9C0G - chains A and B; structure by electron microscopy, 2.60 A resolution.

[Chain A (and B)]
Name: Solute carrier family 12 member 2
Organism: Homo sapiens
Notes: chain B of this document is another copy of the same molecule, construct and numbering; everything in this record applies to it too
UniProtKB: P55011 (S12A2_HUMAN); residue numbers follow UniProt; this construct covers 1-1212
Amino-acid sequence (1212 residues; each row starts with the number of its first residue):
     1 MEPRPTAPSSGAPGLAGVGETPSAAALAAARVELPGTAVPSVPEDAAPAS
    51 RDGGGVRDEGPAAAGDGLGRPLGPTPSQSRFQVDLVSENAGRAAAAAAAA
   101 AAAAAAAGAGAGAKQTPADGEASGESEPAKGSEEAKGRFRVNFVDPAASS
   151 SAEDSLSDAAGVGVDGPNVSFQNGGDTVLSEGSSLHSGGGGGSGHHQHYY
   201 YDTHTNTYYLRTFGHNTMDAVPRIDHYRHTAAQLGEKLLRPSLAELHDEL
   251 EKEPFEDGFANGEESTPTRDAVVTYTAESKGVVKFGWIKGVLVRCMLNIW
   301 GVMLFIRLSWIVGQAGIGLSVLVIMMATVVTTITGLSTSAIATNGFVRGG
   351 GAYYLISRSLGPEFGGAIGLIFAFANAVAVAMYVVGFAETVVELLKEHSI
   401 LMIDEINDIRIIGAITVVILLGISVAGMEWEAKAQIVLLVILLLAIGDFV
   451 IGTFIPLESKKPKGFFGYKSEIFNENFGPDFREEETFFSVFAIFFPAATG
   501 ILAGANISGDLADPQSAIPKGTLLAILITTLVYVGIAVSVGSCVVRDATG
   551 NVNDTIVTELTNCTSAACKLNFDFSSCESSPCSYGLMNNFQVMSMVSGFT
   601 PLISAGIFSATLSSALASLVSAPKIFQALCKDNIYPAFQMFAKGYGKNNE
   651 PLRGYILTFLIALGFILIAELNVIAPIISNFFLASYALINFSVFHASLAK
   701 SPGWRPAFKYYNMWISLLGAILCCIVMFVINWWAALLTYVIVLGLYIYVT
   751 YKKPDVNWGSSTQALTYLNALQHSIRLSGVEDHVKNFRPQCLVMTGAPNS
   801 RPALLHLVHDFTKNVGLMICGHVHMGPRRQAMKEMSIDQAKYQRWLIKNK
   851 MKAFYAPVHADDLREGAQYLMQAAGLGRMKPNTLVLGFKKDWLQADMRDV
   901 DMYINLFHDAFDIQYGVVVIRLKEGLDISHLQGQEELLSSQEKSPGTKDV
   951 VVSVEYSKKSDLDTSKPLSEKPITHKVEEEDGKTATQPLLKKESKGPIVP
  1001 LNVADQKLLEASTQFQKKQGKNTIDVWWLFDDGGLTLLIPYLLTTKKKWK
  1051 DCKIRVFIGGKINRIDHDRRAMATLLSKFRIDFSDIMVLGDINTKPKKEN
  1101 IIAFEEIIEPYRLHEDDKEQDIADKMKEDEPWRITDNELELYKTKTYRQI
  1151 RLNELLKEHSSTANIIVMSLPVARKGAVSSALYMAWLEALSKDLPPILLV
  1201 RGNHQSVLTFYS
Not modelled in the structure: 1-216, 251-281, 927-1021
Modified residues: Thr-217 (phosphothreonine; TPO)
Cystine bridges: Cys-563/Cys-568, Cys-577/Cys-582
Ion coordination: Na+: Leu-297, Trp-300, Ala-610, Ser-613, Ser-614
Small-molecule neighbours: Torasemide (A1ATU): Asn-298, Ile-299, Gly-301, Val-302, Met-303, Ala-379, Met-382, Tyr-383, Pro-496, Ala-497, Thr-499, Ala-675, Ile-678, Ser-679
UniProt features mapped onto this chain:
  - region: Ser-761 to Ser-778 (Scissor helix)
  - motif: Arg-80 to Val-83 (RFXV motif 1), Arg-138 to Val-141 (RFXV motif 2)
  - binding site (Na(+)): Leu-297, Trp-300, Ala-610, Ser-613, Ser-614
  - binding site (K(+)): Asn-298, Ile-299, Tyr-383, Pro-496, Ala-497, Thr-499
  - binding site (chloride): Gly-301, Val-302, Met-303, Phe-372, Pro-496, Ala-497, Gly-500, Ile-501, Phe-682, Tyr-686
  - modified residue: Met-1 (N-acetylmethionine), Ser-77 (Phosphoserine), Ser-79 (Phosphoserine), Thr-203 (Phosphothreonine), Thr-207 (Phosphothreonine), Thr-212 (Phosphothreonine), Thr-217 (Phosphothreonine), Thr-230 (Phosphothreonine), Ser-242 (Phosphoserine), Thr-266 (Phosphothreonine), Ser-940 (Phosphoserine), Ser-944 (Phosphoserine), Ser-994 (Phosphoserine)
  - glycosylation (N-linked (GlcNAc...) asparagine): Asn-553, Asn-562
From the paper describing this entry:
  - binding site for Torasemide: Gly-301, Val-302, Met-303, Met-382, Tyr-383, Pro-496, Ala-497
  - mutagenesis - F213A, T217A, R348A, K1061A, R1064A, K1145A, R1148A: decreased catalytic activity
  - mutagenesis - R358A, S508W, D632A, W758A: abolished catalytic activity

[Chain A / chain B interface]
Residue-residue contacts - 265 pairs, chain A then chain B:
  Thr-217(A) / Lys-1145(B)
  Thr-217(A) / Arg-1148(B)  covalent bond
  Asp-219(A) / Phe-1030(B)
  Asp-219(A) / Arg-1201(B)  salt bridge
  Ala-220(A) / Phe-1030(B)
  Ala-220(A) / Asp-1031(B)  hydrogen bond (backbone-backbone)
  Val-221(A) / Leu-1029(B)
  Pro-222(A) / Trp-1028(B)  hydrophobic
  Pro-222(A) / Leu-1029(B)
  Pro-222(A) / Phe-1030(B)
  Ile-224(A) / Leu-1075(B)  hydrophobic
  Ile-224(A) / Lys-1078(B)
  His-226(A) / Asp-1031(B)  salt bridge
  Tyr-227(A) / Trp-1028(B)
  Tyr-227(A) / Asp-1031(B)  hydrogen bond
  Tyr-227(A) / Gly-1033(B)
  Tyr-227(A) / Gly-1034(B)  hydrogen bond (side chain-backbone)
  Tyr-227(A) / Phe-1079(B)  hydrophobic
  Tyr-227(A) / Ser-1206(B)
  Tyr-227(A) / Leu-1208(B)
  Tyr-227(A) / Phe-1210(B)
  Tyr-227(A) / Tyr-1211(B)
  Arg-228(A) / Lys-1078(B)
  Arg-228(A) / Phe-1210(B)
  Arg-228(A) / Tyr-1211(B)
  His-229(A) / Tyr-1211(B)
  Thr-230(A) / Tyr-1211(B)
  Ala-231(A) / Tyr-1211(B)  hydrogen bond (backbone-side chain)
  Arg-240(A) / Asp-1031(B)  salt bridge
  Arg-240(A) / Gly-1033(B)
  Arg-240(A) / His-1204(B)  hydrogen bond (side chain-backbone)
  Arg-240(A) / Gln-1205(B)
  Arg-240(A) / Ser-1206(B)  hydrogen bond
  Pro-241(A) / His-1204(B)  hydrogen bond (backbone-side chain)
  Leu-243(A) / Phe-911(B)
  Leu-243(A) / Asn-1203(B)
  Leu-243(A) / His-1204(B)
  Glu-245(A) / Arg-1174(B)  hydrogen bond (backbone-side chain)
  Leu-246(A) / Val-1172(B)
  Leu-246(A) / Arg-1174(B)
  His-247(A) / His-908(B)  hydrogen bond
  His-247(A) / Phe-911(B)
  His-247(A) / Asp-912(B)  salt bridge
  His-247(A) / Ala-1173(B)
  His-247(A) / Arg-1174(B)
  His-247(A) / Lys-1175(B)
  Asp-248(A) / Arg-1174(B)
  Asp-248(A) / Lys-1175(B)  salt bridge
  Glu-249(A) / Arg-1174(B)
  Glu-249(A) / Lys-1175(B)
  Thr-343(A) / Arg-1080(B)
  Asn-344(A) / Lys-785(B)
  Asn-344(A) / Arg-1080(B)  hydrogen bond (backbone-side chain)
  Gly-345(A) / Phe-1210(B)
  Gly-345(A) / Ser-1212(B)
  Phe-346(A) / Phe-1210(B)  hydrogen bond (backbone-backbone)
  Phe-346(A) / Tyr-1211(B)
  Phe-346(A) / Ser-1212(B)  hydrogen bond (backbone-side chain)
  Arg-348(A) / Tyr-1211(B)
  Tyr-354(A) / Ser-1212(B)
  Arg-358(A) / Lys-785(B)  hydrogen bond (backbone-side chain)
  Arg-358(A) / Ser-1212(B)
  Lys-700(A) / Arg-788(B)  hydrogen bond (backbone-side chain)
  Ser-701(A) / Lys-785(B)  hydrogen bond (side chain-backbone)
  Ser-701(A) / Asn-786(B)  hydrogen bond
  Pro-702(A) / Phe-787(B)
  Pro-702(A) / Arg-788(B)
  Pro-702(A) / Val-815(B)  hydrophobic
  Pro-702(A) / Leu-1038(B)  hydrophobic
  Pro-702(A) / Tyr-1041(B)
  Pro-702(A) / Leu-1042(B)  hydrophobic
  Gly-703(A) / Lys-785(B)
  Gly-703(A) / Arg-1080(B)
  Arg-705(A) / Tyr-1041(B)
  Arg-705(A) / Phe-1079(B)  hydrogen bond (side chain-backbone)
  Arg-705(A) / Arg-1080(B)  hydrogen bond (backbone-side chain)
  Arg-705(A) / Ile-1081(B)
  Arg-705(A) / Thr-1209(B)
  Ala-707(A) / Arg-1080(B)
  Asn-757(A) / Glu-781(B)
  Asn-757(A) / Asp-782(B)  hydrogen bond (side chain-backbone)
  Asn-757(A) / His-783(B)
  Trp-758(A) / His-783(B)  hydrogen bond (backbone-side chain)
  Trp-758(A) / Lys-785(B)
  Gly-759(A) / His-783(B)
  Gly-759(A) / Lys-785(B)  hydrogen bond (backbone-side chain)
  Gly-759(A) / Asn-786(B)
  Ser-760(A) / Asn-786(B)  hydrogen bond (backbone-side chain)
  Gln-763(A) / Val-780(B)
  Gln-763(A) / Glu-781(B)
  Gln-763(A) / Asn-786(B)  hydrogen bond
  Ala-764(A) / Asn-786(B)
  Ala-764(A) / Arg-788(B)  hydrogen bond (backbone-side chain)
  Thr-766(A) / Leu-777(B)
  Tyr-767(A) / Leu-777(B)  hydrophobic
  Tyr-767(A) / Arg-788(B)
  Tyr-767(A) / Gln-790(B)  hydrogen bond
  Tyr-767(A) / Gly-816(B)
  Tyr-767(A) / Leu-817(B)  hydrogen bond (side chain-backbone)
  Tyr-767(A) / Met-879(B)  hydrophobic
  Leu-768(A) / Asn-814(B)
  Asn-769(A) / His-773(B)
  Ala-770(A) / His-773(B)
  Ala-770(A) / Leu-777(B)  hydrophobic
  Ala-770(A) / Met-879(B)  hydrophobic
  Leu-771(A) / Gly-816(B)
  Leu-771(A) / Met-879(B)  hydrophobic
  Gln-772(A) / Asn-814(B)
  His-773(A) / Asn-769(B)
  His-773(A) / Ala-770(B)
  His-773(A) / His-773(B)  hydrogen bond
  Ser-774(A) / Phe-854(B)
  Ser-774(A) / Met-879(B)
  Ile-775(A) / Lys-852(B)
  Ile-775(A) / Phe-854(B)  hydrophobic
  Leu-777(A) / Thr-766(B)
  Leu-777(A) / Tyr-767(B)  hydrophobic
  Leu-777(A) / Ala-770(B)  hydrophobic
  Ser-778(A) / Gln-843(B)
  Ser-778(A) / Ile-847(B)
  Gly-779(A) / Ile-847(B)
  Val-780(A) / Gln-763(B)
  Val-780(A) / Thr-766(B)
  Glu-781(A) / Asn-757(B)
  Glu-781(A) / Gln-763(B)
  Asp-782(A) / Asn-757(B)  hydrogen bond (backbone-side chain)
  His-783(A) / Asn-757(B)
  His-783(A) / Trp-758(B)
  His-783(A) / Gly-759(B)
  Lys-785(A) / Arg-358(B)
  Lys-785(A) / Ser-701(B)  hydrogen bond (backbone-side chain)
  Lys-785(A) / Gly-703(B)
  Lys-785(A) / Trp-758(B)
  Lys-785(A) / Gly-759(B)  hydrogen bond (side chain-backbone)
  Asn-786(A) / Ser-701(B)
  Asn-786(A) / Gly-759(B)
  Asn-786(A) / Ser-760(B)  hydrogen bond (side chain-backbone)
  Asn-786(A) / Gln-763(B)
  Asn-786(A) / Ala-764(B)
  Phe-787(A) / Pro-702(B)
  Arg-788(A) / Lys-700(B)
  Arg-788(A) / Ser-701(B)
  Arg-788(A) / Ala-764(B)  hydrogen bond (side chain-backbone)
  Arg-788(A) / Tyr-767(B)
  Gln-790(A) / Tyr-767(B)  hydrogen bond
  Asn-814(A) / Leu-768(B)
  Asn-814(A) / Gln-772(B)
  Val-815(A) / Pro-702(B)  hydrophobic
  Gly-816(A) / Tyr-767(B)
  Gly-816(A) / Leu-771(B)
  Leu-817(A) / Tyr-767(B)  hydrogen bond (backbone-side chain)
  Leu-817(A) / Leu-876(B)  hydrophobic
  Ile-819(A) / Leu-876(B)  hydrophobic
  Arg-828(A) / Asp-912(B)  salt bridge
  Arg-828(A) / Lys-1175(B)
  Met-832(A) / Ile-913(B)  hydrophobic
  Met-832(A) / Gln-914(B)
  Gln-843(A) / Ser-778(B)
  Ile-847(A) / Ser-778(B)
  Lys-852(A) / Ile-775(B)
  Phe-854(A) / Ser-774(B)
  Phe-854(A) / Ile-775(B)  hydrophobic
  Phe-854(A) / Leu-876(B)  hydrophobic
  Phe-854(A) / Gly-877(B)
  Val-858(A) / Gln-872(B)
  His-859(A) / Gln-872(B)  hydrogen bond (backbone-side chain)
  Gln-868(A) / Tyr-869(B)
  Tyr-869(A) / Gln-868(B)
  Tyr-869(A) / Tyr-869(B)  hydrophobic
  Tyr-869(A) / Gln-872(B)
  Tyr-869(A) / Ala-873(B)
  Gln-872(A) / Val-858(B)
  Gln-872(A) / His-859(B)  hydrogen bond (side chain-backbone)
  Gln-872(A) / Tyr-869(B)
  Ala-873(A) / Tyr-869(B)
  Ala-873(A) / Ala-873(B)  hydrophobic
  Ala-873(A) / Ala-874(B)
  Ala-874(A) / Ala-873(B)
  Gly-875(A) / Gly-875(B)  hydrogen bond (backbone-backbone)
  Leu-876(A) / Ile-819(B)  hydrophobic
  Leu-876(A) / Phe-854(B)  hydrophobic
  Leu-876(A) / Met-879(B)  hydrophobic
  Gly-877(A) / Phe-854(B)
  Met-879(A) / Ala-770(B)  hydrophobic
  Met-879(A) / Leu-771(B)  hydrophobic
  Met-879(A) / Leu-876(B)  hydrophobic
  His-908(A) / His-247(B)  hydrogen bond
  Phe-911(A) / Leu-243(B)
  Phe-911(A) / His-247(B)
  Asp-912(A) / His-247(B)  salt bridge
  Asp-912(A) / Arg-828(B)  salt bridge
  Ile-913(A) / Met-832(B)  hydrophobic
  Gln-914(A) / Met-832(B)
  Trp-1028(A) / Pro-222(B)  hydrophobic
  Trp-1028(A) / Tyr-227(B)
  Leu-1029(A) / Val-221(B)
  Leu-1029(A) / Pro-222(B)
  Phe-1030(A) / Asp-219(B)
  Phe-1030(A) / Ala-220(B)
  Phe-1030(A) / Pro-222(B)
  Asp-1031(A) / Ala-220(B)  hydrogen bond (backbone-backbone)
  Asp-1031(A) / Pro-222(B)
  Asp-1031(A) / His-226(B)
  Asp-1031(A) / Tyr-227(B)  hydrogen bond
  Asp-1031(A) / Arg-240(B)  salt bridge
  Gly-1033(A) / Tyr-227(B)
  Gly-1033(A) / Arg-240(B)
  Gly-1034(A) / Tyr-227(B)  hydrogen bond (backbone-side chain)
  Leu-1038(A) / Pro-702(B)  hydrophobic
  Tyr-1041(A) / Pro-702(B)
  Tyr-1041(A) / Arg-705(B)
  Leu-1042(A) / Pro-702(B)  hydrophobic
  Leu-1075(A) / Ile-224(B)  hydrophobic
  Lys-1078(A) / Ile-224(B)
  Lys-1078(A) / Arg-228(B)
  Phe-1079(A) / Tyr-227(B)  hydrophobic
  Phe-1079(A) / Arg-705(B)  hydrogen bond (backbone-side chain)
  Arg-1080(A) / Asn-344(B)  hydrogen bond (side chain-backbone)
  Arg-1080(A) / Gly-703(B)
  Arg-1080(A) / Trp-704(B)
  Arg-1080(A) / Arg-705(B)  hydrogen bond (side chain-backbone)
  Arg-1080(A) / Ala-707(B)
  Lys-1145(A) / Thr-217(B)
  Arg-1148(A) / Thr-217(B)  covalent bond
  Val-1172(A) / Leu-246(B)
  Ala-1173(A) / His-247(B)
  Arg-1174(A) / Met-218(B)
  Arg-1174(A) / Glu-245(B)  hydrogen bond (side chain-backbone)
  Arg-1174(A) / Leu-246(B)
  Arg-1174(A) / His-247(B)
  Arg-1174(A) / Asp-248(B)
  Arg-1174(A) / Glu-249(B)
  Lys-1175(A) / His-247(B)  hydrogen bond (backbone-backbone)
  Lys-1175(A) / Asp-248(B)  salt bridge
  Lys-1175(A) / Glu-249(B)
  Gly-1176(A) / Glu-249(B)
  Ala-1177(A) / Glu-249(B)
  Arg-1201(A) / Asp-219(B)  salt bridge
  Asn-1203(A) / Leu-243(B)
  His-1204(A) / Arg-240(B)  hydrogen bond (backbone-side chain)
  His-1204(A) / Pro-241(B)  hydrogen bond (side chain-backbone)
  His-1204(A) / Ser-242(B)
  His-1204(A) / Leu-243(B)  hydrogen bond (side chain-backbone)
  His-1204(A) / Leu-246(B)
  Ser-1206(A) / Tyr-227(B)
  Ser-1206(A) / Arg-240(B)  hydrogen bond
  Leu-1208(A) / Arg-705(B)
  Thr-1209(A) / Arg-705(B)
  Phe-1210(A) / Tyr-227(B)
  Phe-1210(A) / Arg-228(B)
  Phe-1210(A) / Gly-345(B)
  Phe-1210(A) / Phe-346(B)  hydrogen bond (backbone-backbone)
  Tyr-1211(A) / Tyr-227(B)
  Tyr-1211(A) / Arg-228(B)  hydrogen bond
  Tyr-1211(A) / His-229(B)
  Tyr-1211(A) / Thr-230(B)
  Tyr-1211(A) / Ala-231(B)  hydrogen bond (side chain-backbone)
  Tyr-1211(A) / Ala-232(B)
  Tyr-1211(A) / Gly-345(B)
  Tyr-1211(A) / Phe-346(B)
  Tyr-1211(A) / Arg-348(B)
  Ser-1212(A) / Gly-345(B)
  Ser-1212(A) / Phe-346(B)  hydrogen bond (side chain-backbone)
  Ser-1212(A) / Tyr-354(B)
  Ser-1212(A) / Arg-358(B)
Interface residues without a listed pair, chain A (131 interface residues in all): Arg-223, Ser-242, Trp-704, Arg-776, Pro-789, Pro-857, Leu-870, Arg-878, Tyr-915, Met-1072, Ile-1081, Thr-1144, Gln-1205
Interface residues without a listed pair, chain B (135 interface residues in all): Arg-223, Leu-250, Thr-343, Val-347, Arg-776, Gly-779, Pro-857, Leu-870, Arg-878, Tyr-915, Met-1072, Thr-1074, Gly-1176, Ala-1177, Gly-1202

[Summary]
131 residues of chain A face 135 of chain B across their interface; the contacts include 2 covalent bonds, 54
hydrogen bonds and 11 salt bridges. Among the polar pairs are Asp-219(A)/Arg-1201(B), His-226(A)/Asp-1031(B)
and Arg-240(A)/Asp-1031(B). From the paper: a binding site for Torasemide at Gly-301(A), Val-302(A) and
Met-303(A) among others; F213A, T217A and R348A of chain A, among others, reduce catalytic activity; 11
substitutions were tested in all.
Chain A and chain B are both Solute carrier family 12 member 2 (Homo sapiens); the structure, Phosphorylated
human NKCC1 in complex with torsemide, was determined by electron microscopy, deposited together with 9C0E and
9C0H.
